PDB entry 6D24 | X-ray diffraction, 3.35 A resolution | chains C and D of the 4 polymer chains in the assembly

== Chain C (and D) ==
Molecule: Glucose-6-phosphate 1-dehydrogenase
Organism: Trypanosoma cruzi
Notes: EC 1.1.1.49; chain D of this document is another copy of the same molecule, construct and numbering; everything in this record applies to it too
Reference sequence: Q1WBU6 (Q1WBU6_TRYCR); residues 38-555 here = UniProt positions 38-555
Amino-acid sequence (541 residues; each row starts with the number of its first residue):
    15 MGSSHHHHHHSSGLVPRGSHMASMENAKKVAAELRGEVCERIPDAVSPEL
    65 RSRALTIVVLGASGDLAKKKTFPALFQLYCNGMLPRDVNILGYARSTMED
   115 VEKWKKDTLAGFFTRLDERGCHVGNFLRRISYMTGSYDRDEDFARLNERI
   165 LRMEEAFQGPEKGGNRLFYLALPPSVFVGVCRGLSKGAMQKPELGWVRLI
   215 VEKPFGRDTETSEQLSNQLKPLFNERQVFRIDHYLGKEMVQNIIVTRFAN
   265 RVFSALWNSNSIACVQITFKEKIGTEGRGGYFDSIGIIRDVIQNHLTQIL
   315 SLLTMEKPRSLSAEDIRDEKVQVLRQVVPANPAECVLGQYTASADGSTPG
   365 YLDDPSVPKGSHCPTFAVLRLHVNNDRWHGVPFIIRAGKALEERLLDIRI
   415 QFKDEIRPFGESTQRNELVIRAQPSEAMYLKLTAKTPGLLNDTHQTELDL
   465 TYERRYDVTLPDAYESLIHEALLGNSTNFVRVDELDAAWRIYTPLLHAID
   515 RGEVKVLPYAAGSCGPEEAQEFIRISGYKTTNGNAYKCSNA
Disordered / not traced: 15-51, 546-555
Disulfides: Cys53-Cys135
Modified / non-standard residues: Cys528 (S-hydroxycysteine; CSO)
Differences from the reference sequence: expression tag (15-37); engineered mutation Glu290 (Ala in Q1WBU6)
Small-molecule neighbours: 6-O-phosphono-beta-D-glucopyranose (BG6): Lys217, His247, Tyr248, Lys251, Phe283, Glu285, Asp304, Val305, His309, Lys403, Arg408, Gln437
Reported in the primary citation:
  - post-translational modification sites: Cys528
  - mutagenesis - C53S, C94S, C135S (9-fold): decreased binding to 6-O-phosphono-beta-D-glucopyranose

== How chain C and chain D interact ==
Residue-residue contacts - 21 pairs, chain C then chain D:
  Asn274(C) with Asn274(D)
  Gln340(C) with Arg421(D)
  Asn388(C) with Ile420(D); Arg421(D), hydrogen bond (backbone-side chain)
  Asn389(C) with Ile420(D)
  Asp390(C) with Asp418(D); Glu419(D); Ile420(D), hydrogen bond (side chain-backbone); Arg421(D), hydrogen bond (side chain-backbone)
  His393(C) with Asp418(D), salt bridge; Ile420(D)
  Asp418(C) with Asp390(D); His393(D), salt bridge
  Glu419(C) with Asp390(D)
  Ile420(C) with Asn388(D); Asn389(D); Asp390(D), hydrogen bond (backbone-side chain); His393(D)
  Arg421(C) with Gln340(D); Asn388(D), hydrogen bond (side chain-backbone); Asp390(D), hydrogen bond (backbone-side chain)
Also at the interface, not in a pair above, chain C (12 interface residues in all): Ser273, Lys417
Also at the interface, not in a pair above, chain D (12 interface residues in all): Ser273, Lys417

== In short ==
The chain C/chain D interface involves 12 residues from each chain; the contacts include 6 hydrogen bonds and
2 salt bridges. Among the polar pairs are His393(C)-Asp418(D), Asn388(C)-Arg421(D) and Asp390(C)-Ile420(D).
Bound to chain C: 6-O-phosphono-beta-D-glucopyranose. From the paper: C53S, C94S and C135S of chain C reduce
binding to 6-O-phosphono-beta-D-glucopyranose; a modification site at Cys528(C).
Chain C and chain D are both Glucose-6-phosphate 1-dehydrogenase (Trypanosoma cruzi); the structure,
Trypanosoma cruzi Glucose-6-P Dehydrogenase in complex with G6P, was determined by X-ray diffraction (same
publication as 6D23).
